7UYJ - chains A and C; structure by X-ray diffraction, 2.32 A resolution.

[Chain A]
Name: E3 ubiquitin-protein ligase RNF31
Source organism: Homo sapiens
Notes: EC 6.3.2.-
UniProt: Q96EP0 (RNF31_HUMAN); residues 1-179 here = UniProt positions 1-179
Sequence (184 residues; row label = number of the first residue in the row; numbers below 1 keep their minus sign (Gly-4 is residue -4)):
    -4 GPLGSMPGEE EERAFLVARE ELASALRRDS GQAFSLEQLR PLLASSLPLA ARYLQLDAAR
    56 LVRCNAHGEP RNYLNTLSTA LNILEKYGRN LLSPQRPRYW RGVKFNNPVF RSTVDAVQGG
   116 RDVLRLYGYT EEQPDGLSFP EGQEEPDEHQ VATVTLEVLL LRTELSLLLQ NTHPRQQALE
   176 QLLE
Unresolved in the structure: -4 to 2, 178-179
Cystine bridges: Cys59 forms a disulfide with the same residue of a neighbouring copy of this chain
Differences from the reference sequence: expression tag (-4 to 0)
Curated features (UniProtKB/Swiss-Prot):
  - natural variant: Leu72 (L72P: In IMD115)
  - mutagenesis: Tyr82 (Y82A: Abolished interaction with OTULIN; Y82F: Reduced interaction with OTULIN), Asn85 (N85A: Reduced interaction with OTULIN), Lys99 (K99E: Reduced interaction with OTULIN), Asn101 (N101R: Does not affect interaction with OTULIN), Asn102 (N102A: Abolished interaction with SPATA2; N102D: Abolished interaction with OTULIN), Val104 (V104A: Reduced interaction with OTULIN)

[Chain C]
Name: Helicon FP06652
Sequence (17 residues; row label = number of the first residue in the row):
     1 DPAIVQCAWA ALYCDMQ
Covalently attached groups: N,N'-(1,4-phenylene)diacetamide (WHL) linked to Cys7, Cys14; amino group (NH2) linked to Gln17

[Interface between chain A and chain C]
Residue-residue contacts (25):
  Asn77(A) - Asp1(C)
  Asn77(A) - Val5(C)
  Ile78(A) - Val5(C)  hydrophobic
  Ile78(A) - Trp9(C)
  Ile78(A) - Leu12(C)  hydrophobic
  Lys81(A) - Asp1(C)  salt bridge
  Lys81(A) - Trp9(C)
  Tyr82(A) - Trp9(C)  hydrophobic
  Tyr82(A) - Leu12(C)
  Asn85(A) - Met16(C)
  Pro92(A) - Tyr13(C)
  Pro92(A) - Met16(C)
  Pro92(A) - Gln17(C)
  Arg93(A) - Met16(C)
  Tyr94(A) - Met16(C)  hydrogen bond (backbone-backbone)
  Tyr94(A) - Gln17(C)
  Trp95(A) - Met16(C)  hydrophobic
  Gly97(A) - Met16(C)
  Lys99(A) - Asp15(C)  hydrogen bond (side chain-backbone)
  Asn102(A) - Ala11(C)  hydrogen bond (side chain-backbone)
  Asn102(A) - Leu12(C)
  Asn102(A) - Asp15(C)  hydrogen bond
  Val104(A) - Ala8(C)
  Val104(A) - Leu12(C)  hydrophobic
  Phe105(A) - Leu12(C)
Also at the interface, not in a pair above, chain A (16 interface residues in all): Thr74, Thr108
Also at the interface, not in a pair above, chain C (11 interface residues in all): Pro2

[Summary]
The interface between chain A and chain C involves 16 residues on one side and 11 on the other; the contacts
include 4 hydrogen bonds and 1 salt bridge. Polar pairs include Lys81(A)-Asp1(C), Lys99(A)-Asp15(C) and
Asn102(A)-Ala11(C). Covalently linked amino group: at Gln17(C).
Chain A is E3 ubiquitin-protein ligase RNF31 (Homo sapiens) and chain C is Helicon FP06652; the structure,
Structure of RNF31 in complex with FP06652, a Helicon Polypeptide, was determined by X-ray diffraction,
deposited together with 7UWI, 7UWO, 7UX5, 7UXI, 7UXJ, 7UXK and 7 further entries.
